Entry 1VPS (X-ray diffraction, 1.90 A resolution); this record covers chains D and E of the 5 polymer chains in the assembly.

== Chain D (and E) ==
Protein: Polyomavirus VP1 pentamer
Organism: Murine polyomavirus
Notes: chain E of this document is another copy of the same molecule, construct and numbering; everything in this record applies to it too
UniProtKB: P49302 (COA1_POVMP); residues 32-320 here = UniProt positions 32-320
Sequence (289 residues; each row starts with the number of its first residue):
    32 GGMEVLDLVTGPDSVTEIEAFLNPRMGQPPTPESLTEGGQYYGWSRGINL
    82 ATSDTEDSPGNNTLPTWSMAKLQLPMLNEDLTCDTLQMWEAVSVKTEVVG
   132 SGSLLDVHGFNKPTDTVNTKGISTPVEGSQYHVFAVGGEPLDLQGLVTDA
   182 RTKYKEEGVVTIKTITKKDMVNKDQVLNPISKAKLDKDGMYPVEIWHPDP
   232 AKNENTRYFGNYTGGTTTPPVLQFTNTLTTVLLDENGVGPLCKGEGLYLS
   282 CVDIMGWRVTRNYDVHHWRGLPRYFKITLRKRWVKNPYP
Disordered / not traced: 317-320
What the authors report for this chain:
  - binding site for N-acetyl-alpha-neuraminic acid: Y72, R77, N80, L81, T83, D85, E87, S89, N149, K186, T291, N293, Y294, V296, H298
  - binding site for beta-D-galactopyranose: G78, G91, N93, T94
  - specificity-determining residues: R77 to G78
  - contacts within the chain: Y72-R77, Q59-R77 (hydrogen bond), N80-S89 (hydrogen bond), R289-H298

== Chain D / chain E interface ==
Contacting residue pairs (112; chain D residue first):
  E50(D) with A232(E)
  F52(D) with L208(E); P210(E), hydrophobic
  N54(D) with V207(E); L208(E), hydrogen bond (side chain-backbone)
  P55(D) with V207(E), hydrophobic
  P61(D) with N203(E), hydrogen bond (backbone-side chain)
  P63(D) with N203(E)
  E64(D) with N203(E); K204(E)
  L66(D) with R182(E); M201(E); N203(E)
  G70(D) with N203(E)
  Q71(D) with R182(E); Q206(E), hydrogen bond (backbone-side chain)
  Y73(D) with N203(E); Q206(E), hydrogen bond (backbone-side chain); V207(E), hydrophobic
  G74(D) with V207(E)
  W75(D) with T179(E); Q206(E)
  K126(D) with R238(E)
  E128(D) with P231(E); Y239(E), hydrogen bond
  V130(D) with L177(E); P231(E), hydrophobic
  G131(D) with H228(E)
  S132(D) with Y243(E)
  G133(D) with Y162(E); V224(E); E225(E); H228(E)
  S134(D) with L177(E); V178(E); T179(E), hydrogen bond (backbone-side chain); E225(E); H228(E)
  L135(D) with Y243(E)
  L136(D) with Y162(E), hydrophobic; V224(E), hydrophobic; E225(E); Y243(E), hydrophobic; I285(E), hydrophobic; W299(E)
  D137(D) with T179(E); E225(E)
  V138(D) with L81(E); W288(E), hydrophobic; W299(E), hydrophobic
  H139(D) with N80(E); L81(E); A82(E), hydrogen bond (backbone-backbone); D88(E), salt bridge; P90(E); L95(E); T183(E); E225(E), salt bridge
  G140(D) with A82(E)
  F141(D) with A82(E); T83(E); S84(E); D85(E)
  T145(D) with T247(E); H297(E)
  D146(D) with D295(E)
  N149(D) with Y294(E)
  K151(D) with Y294(E)
  G152(D) with L81(E); Y294(E), hydrogen bond (backbone-backbone); D295(E); H297(E)
  I153(D) with L81(E), hydrophobic; W288(E), hydrophobic; H297(E)
  S154(D) with L81(E)
  P156(D) with G246(E); T247(E)
  E158(D) with G246(E); T247(E), hydrogen bond (side chain-backbone)
  P250(D) with G245(E); T249(E)
  P251(D) with Y243(E); T244(E); G245(E), hydrogen bond (backbone-backbone); G246(E)
  V252(D) with Y243(E)
  L253(D) with N242(E); Y243(E), hydrogen bond (backbone-backbone)
  Q254(D) with G241(E)
  F255(D) with Y162(E); V164(E), hydrophobic; P229(E); F240(E); G241(E), hydrogen bond (backbone-backbone); N242(E)
  T256(D) with Y239(E), hydrogen bond (side chain-backbone); F240(E)
  N257(D) with N234(E), hydrogen bond (side chain-backbone); T237(E), hydrogen bond (side chain-backbone); R238(E), hydrogen bond (backbone-side chain); Y239(E), hydrogen bond (side chain-backbone)
  T258(D) with R238(E); F240(E)
  R300(D) with L177(E); V178(E), hydrogen bond (side chain-backbone); Q206(E), hydrogen bond (side chain-backbone)
  P303(D) with L177(E), hydrophobic; L208(E), hydrophobic
  Y305(D) with P231(E), hydrogen bond (side chain-backbone); A232(E)
  K307(D) with E235(E), salt bridge
Interface residues without a listed pair, chain D (53 interface residues in all): Y72, T155, R292, L302
Interface residues without a listed pair, chain E (53 interface residues in all): I79, S160, Q175, A181

== Summary ==
The chain D/chain E interface involves 53 residues from each chain; the contacts include 20 hydrogen bonds and
3 salt bridges. Polar contacts include H139(D)-D88(E), H139(D)-E225(E) and K307(D)-E235(E). From the paper: a
binding site for N-acetyl-alpha-neuraminic acid at Y72(D), R77(D) and N80(D) among others; a binding site for
beta-D-galactopyranose at G78(D), G91(D) and N93(D) among others.
Both chains are Polyomavirus VP1 pentamer (Murine polyomavirus). Entry 1VPS (Polyomavirus VP1 pentamer
complexed with a disialylated hexasaccharide) was determined by X-ray diffraction, deposited together with
1VPN.
